PDB entry 6OZ8 | X-ray diffraction, 2.70 A resolution | chains B and D of the 4 polymer chains in the assembly

Chain B (and D):
Molecule: Aspartate 1 decarboxylase alpha chain
Organism: Mycobacterium tuberculosis (strain ATCC 25618 / H37Rv)
Notes: EC 4.1.1.11; chain D of this document is another copy of the same molecule, construct and numbering; everything in this record applies to it too
UniProt: P9WIL3 (PAND_MYCTU); numbering as in UniProt (aligned over 25-139)
Sequence (123 residues; numbered 25 to 147; the number before each row is that of its first residue):
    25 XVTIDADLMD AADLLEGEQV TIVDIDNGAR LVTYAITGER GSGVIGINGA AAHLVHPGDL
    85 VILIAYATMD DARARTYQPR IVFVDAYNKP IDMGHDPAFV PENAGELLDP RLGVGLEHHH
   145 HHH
Unresolved in the structure: 116-147 (chain D: 117-147)
Modified residues: PYR (pyruvic acid) at position 25
Sequence notes: conflict PYR_25 (Ser in P9WIL3); expression tag (140-147)
Reported in the primary citation:
  - mutagenesis - R54A: abolished catalytic activity

Interface between chain B and chain D:
Contacting residue pairs (15):
  Leu39(B) - Ala98(D)  hydrophobic
  Leu39(B) - Arg99(D)
  Gln43(B) - Tyr90(D)
  Leu55(B) - Arg54(D)
  Val56(B) - Arg54(D)  hydrogen bond (backbone-side chain)
  Thr57(B) - Arg54(D)
  Thr57(B) - Tyr90(D)
  Tyr58(B) - Tyr90(D)
  Ala74(B) - Val47(D)  hydrophobic
  Ala74(B) - Asp48(D)
  Ala74(B) - Arg54(D)
  Ala75(B) - Arg54(D)
  His77(B) - Ile49(D)  hydrogen bond (side chain-backbone)
  His77(B) - Asp50(D)  hydrogen bond (side chain-backbone)
  His77(B) - Gly52(D)
Interface residues without a listed pair, chain B (12 interface residues in all): Asp37, Leu78, Thr92
Interface residues without a listed pair, chain D (12 interface residues in all): Asn51, Ile88, Thr92

In short:
The chain B/chain D interface involves 12 residues from each chain; the contacts include 3 hydrogen bonds.
Polar contacts include Val56(B)-Arg54(D), His77(B)-Ile49(D) and His77(B)-Asp50(D). The paper reports that R54A
of chain B abolishes catalytic activity.
Chain B and chain D are both Aspartate 1 decarboxylase alpha chain (Mycobacterium tuberculosis (strain ATCC
25618 / H37Rv)); the structure, Crystal structure of Mtb aspartate decarboxylase in active form, was
determined by X-ray diffraction together with 6OYY, 6P02 and 6P1Y from the same study.
